PDB entry 9GOH | X-ray diffraction, 2.38 A resolution | chains A and B

Chain A (and B):
Protein: Dipeptidyl peptidase 4 soluble form
Organism: Homo sapiens
Notes: chain B of this document is another copy of the same molecule, construct and numbering; everything in this record applies to it too
UniProtKB: P27487 (DPP4_HUMAN); numbering as in UniProt (aligned over 39-766)
Amino-acid sequence (736 residues; each row starts with the number of its first residue):
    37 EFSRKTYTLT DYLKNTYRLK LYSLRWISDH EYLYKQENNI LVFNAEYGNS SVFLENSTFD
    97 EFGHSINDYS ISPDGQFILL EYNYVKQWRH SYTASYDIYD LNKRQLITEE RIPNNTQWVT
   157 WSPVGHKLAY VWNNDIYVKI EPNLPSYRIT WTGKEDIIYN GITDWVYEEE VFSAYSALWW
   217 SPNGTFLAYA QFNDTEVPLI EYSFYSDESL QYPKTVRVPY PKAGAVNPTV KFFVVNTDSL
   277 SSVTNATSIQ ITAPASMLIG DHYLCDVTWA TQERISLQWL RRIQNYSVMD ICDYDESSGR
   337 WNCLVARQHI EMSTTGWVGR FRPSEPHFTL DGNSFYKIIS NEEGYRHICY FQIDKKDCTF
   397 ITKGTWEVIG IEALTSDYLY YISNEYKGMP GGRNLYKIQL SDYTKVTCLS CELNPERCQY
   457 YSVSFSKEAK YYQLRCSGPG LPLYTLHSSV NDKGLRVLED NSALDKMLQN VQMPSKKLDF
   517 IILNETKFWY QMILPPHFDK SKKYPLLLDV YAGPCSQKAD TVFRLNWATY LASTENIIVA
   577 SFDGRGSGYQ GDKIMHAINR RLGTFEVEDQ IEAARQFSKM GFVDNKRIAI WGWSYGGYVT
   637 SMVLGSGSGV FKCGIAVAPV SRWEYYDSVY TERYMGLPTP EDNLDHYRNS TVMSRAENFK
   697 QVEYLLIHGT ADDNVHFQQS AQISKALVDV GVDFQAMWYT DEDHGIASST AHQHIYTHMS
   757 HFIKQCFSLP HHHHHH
Not modelled in the structure: 37-38, 767-772 (chain B: 37, 767-772)
Construct notes: expression tag (37-38, 767-772)
Disulfides: C328-C339, C385-C394, C444-C447, C454-C472, C649-C762
Covalently attached groups: N-acetylglucosamine (NAG) linked to N85, N92, N150, N219, N229, N281, N685; azanyl-oxidanylidene-(sulfoamino)phosphanium (A1INF) linked to S630
Ligand contacts: azanyl-oxidanylidene-(sulfoamino)phosphanium (A1INF): R125, E205, Y547, Y631, Y662, N710, V711, H740
From the paper describing this entry:
  - binding site for azanyl-oxidanylidene-(sulfoamino)phosphanium: S630
  - catalytic residues: S630

Chain A / chain B interface:
Pairs across the interface (110; chain A residue first):
  P234(A) - Y248(B)
  L235(A) - Y248(B)
  I236(A) - P249(B)
  E237(A) - S239(B)  hydrogen bond (backbone-side chain)
  E237(A) - T251(B)  hydrogen bond
  E237(A) - R253(B)  salt bridge
  Y238(A) - S239(B)
  S239(A) - E237(B)
  S239(A) - Y238(B)
  Y241(A) - F713(B)
  Y241(A) - Q714(B)
  Y241(A) - A717(B)  hydrophobic
  Y241(A) - Q718(B)  hydrogen bond (backbone-side chain)
  S242(A) - Q718(B)  hydrogen bond (backbone-side chain)
  S242(A) - K721(B)  hydrogen bond (backbone-side chain)
  D243(A) - Q718(B)
  E244(A) - R658(B)  salt bridge
  E244(A) - Y661(B)  hydrogen bond (backbone-side chain)
  E244(A) - T687(B)
  E244(A) - M689(B)
  E244(A) - Q718(B)
  L246(A) - Y661(B)
  L246(A) - Q714(B)
  Q247(A) - K258(B)
  Q247(A) - A259(B)  hydrogen bond (side chain-backbone)
  Q247(A) - E660(B)  hydrogen bond (side chain-backbone)
  Q247(A) - Y661(B)
  Q247(A) - Q714(B)  hydrogen bond (backbone-side chain)
  Y248(A) - P234(B)
  Y248(A) - L235(B)
  Y248(A) - Y256(B)  hydrogen bond (side chain-backbone)
  Y248(A) - P257(B)
  Y248(A) - K258(B)  hydrogen bond (side chain-backbone)
  Y248(A) - A261(B)
  P249(A) - I236(B)
  P249(A) - Q714(B)
  T251(A) - E237(B)  hydrogen bond
  R253(A) - E237(B)  salt bridge
  R253(A) - R253(B)
  Y256(A) - Y248(B)  hydrogen bond (backbone-side chain)
  P257(A) - Y248(B)
  K258(A) - Q247(B)
  K258(A) - Y248(B)  hydrogen bond (backbone-side chain)
  A259(A) - Q247(B)  hydrogen bond (backbone-side chain)
  A261(A) - Y248(B)
  R658(A) - E244(B)  hydrogen bond (side chain-backbone)
  R658(A) - S245(B)
  E660(A) - Q247(B)  hydrogen bond (backbone-side chain)
  Y661(A) - E244(B)  hydrogen bond (side chain-backbone)
  Y661(A) - L246(B)
  Y661(A) - Q247(B)
  M689(A) - E244(B)
  F713(A) - Y241(B)
  F713(A) - W734(B)  hydrophobic
  Q714(A) - Y241(B)
  Q714(A) - L246(B)
  Q714(A) - Q247(B)  hydrogen bond (side chain-backbone)
  Q714(A) - P249(B)
  S716(A) - W734(B)
  A717(A) - Y241(B)  hydrophobic
  A717(A) - W734(B)
  A717(A) - T736(B)  hydrogen bond (backbone-side chain)
  Q718(A) - Y241(B)  hydrogen bond (side chain-backbone)
  Q718(A) - S242(B)  hydrogen bond (side chain-backbone)
  Q718(A) - D243(B)  hydrogen bond (side chain-backbone)
  Q718(A) - E244(B)
  S720(A) - W734(B)  hydrogen bond
  S720(A) - T736(B)  hydrogen bond
  K721(A) - S242(B)  hydrogen bond (side chain-backbone)
  K721(A) - T736(B)
  V724(A) - Y735(B)  hydrophobic
  V724(A) - T746(B)
  V724(A) - A747(B)  hydrophobic
  V724(A) - H750(B)
  D725(A) - T746(B)
  V728(A) - H750(B)  hydrogen bond (backbone-side chain)
  D729(A) - H750(B)
  D729(A) - H754(B)  salt bridge
  D729(A) - H757(B)  salt bridge
  F730(A) - M733(B)  hydrophobic
  F730(A) - H750(B)
  F730(A) - H754(B)
  Q731(A) - Q731(B)
  Q731(A) - H754(B)
  A732(A) - A732(B)
  A732(A) - M733(B)  hydrophobic
  M733(A) - F730(B)  hydrophobic
  M733(A) - A732(B)  hydrophobic
  W734(A) - F713(B)
  W734(A) - S716(B)
  W734(A) - A717(B)
  W734(A) - S720(B)  hydrogen bond
  W734(A) - M733(B)
  W734(A) - W734(B)
  Y735(A) - V724(B)  hydrophobic
  T736(A) - A717(B)  hydrogen bond (side chain-backbone)
  T736(A) - S720(B)  hydrogen bond
  T736(A) - K721(B)
  D737(A) - K721(B)
  T746(A) - V724(B)
  T746(A) - D725(B)
  A747(A) - V724(B)  hydrophobic
  H750(A) - V724(B)
  H750(A) - V728(B)  hydrogen bond (side chain-backbone)
  H750(A) - D729(B)
  H750(A) - F730(B)
  H754(A) - D729(B)  salt bridge
  H754(A) - F730(B)
  H754(A) - Q731(B)
  H757(A) - D729(B)  salt bridge
Also at the interface, not in a pair above, chain A (52 interface residues in all): S245, L702, A722
Also at the interface, not in a pair above, chain B (52 interface residues in all): L702, D737

Overview:
The chain A/chain B interface involves 52 residues from each chain; the contacts include 31 hydrogen bonds and
7 salt bridges. Polar pairs include E237(A)-R253(B), E244(A)-R658(B) and D729(A)-H754(B). Covalently linked
N-acetylglucosamine: at N85(A), N92(A), N150(A), N219(A), N229(A) and N281(A) and 1 more. From the paper: the
catalytic residue S630(A); a binding site for azanyl-oxidanylidene-(sulfoamino)phosphanium at S630(A).
Chain A and chain B are both Dipeptidyl peptidase 4 soluble form (Homo sapiens); the structure, Crystal
structure of DPP4 in complex with sulphostin, was determined by X-ray diffraction together with 9GOC, 9GOD and
9GON from the same study.
